PDB entry 5C28 | X-ray diffraction, 1.56 A resolution | chain A

== Chain A ==
Name: cAMP and cAMP-inhibited cGMP 3', 5'-cyclic phosphodiesterase 10A
Source organism: Homo sapiens
Notes: EC 3.1.4.17, 3.1.4.35; fragment: catalytic domain
UniProtKB: Q9Y233 (PDE10_HUMAN), isoform Q9Y233-2; residues 439-779 here correspond to UniProt positions 449-789 (UniProt number = residue number + 10)
Chain sequence (362 residues; each row starts with the number of its first residue):
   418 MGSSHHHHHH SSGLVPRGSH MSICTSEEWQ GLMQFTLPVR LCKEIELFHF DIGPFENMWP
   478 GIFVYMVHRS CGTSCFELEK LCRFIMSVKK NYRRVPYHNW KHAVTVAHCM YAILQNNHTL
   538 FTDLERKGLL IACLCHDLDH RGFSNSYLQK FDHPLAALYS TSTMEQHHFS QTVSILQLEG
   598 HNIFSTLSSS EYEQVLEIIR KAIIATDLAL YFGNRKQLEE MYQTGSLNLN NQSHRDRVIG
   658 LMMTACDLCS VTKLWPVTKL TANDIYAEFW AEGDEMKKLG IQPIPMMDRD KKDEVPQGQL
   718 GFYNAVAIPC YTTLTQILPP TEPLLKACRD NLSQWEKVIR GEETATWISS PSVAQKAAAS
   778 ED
Unresolved in the structure: 418-436, 762-779
Construct notes: initiating methionine (418); expression tag (419-438)
Curated features (UniProtKB/Swiss-Prot):
  - binding site (3',5'-cyclic AMP): Gln-649
Bound ions: Zn2+: His-519, His-553, Asp-554, Asp-664; Mg2+ near Asp-554 (its only coordinating residue here)
Residues lining bound ligands: 4XV (6-chloro-2-cyclopropyl-5-methylpyrimidin-4-amine): Tyr-514, Leu-665, Ser-667, Val-668, Ile-682, Tyr-683, Phe-686, Met-703, Gln-716, Phe-719

== In short ==
Ligands of chain A: compound 4XV. His-519, His-553, Asp-554 and Asp-664 form the Zn2+ site. UniProt lists
residue binding 3',5'-cyclic AMP Gln-649.
Chain A is cAMP and cAMP-inhibited cGMP 3', 5'-cyclic phosphodiesterase 10A (Homo sapiens); the structure,
PDE10 complexed with 6-chloro-2-cyclopropyl-5-methyl-pyrimidin-4-amine, was determined by X-ray diffraction,
deposited together with 5C2E, 5C2H, 5C1W, 5C29 and 5C2A.
